PDB entry 2HPP | X-ray diffraction, 3.30 A resolution | chains L and H of the 3 polymer chains in the assembly

Chain L:
Protein: Alpha-thrombin light chain
Organism: Homo sapiens
Notes: EC 3.4.21.5
Reference sequence: P00734 (THRB_HUMAN); residues 1-14 here correspond to UniProt positions 336-349 (UniProt number = residue number + 335)
Sequence (36 residues; each row starts with the number of its first residue; a row labelled like 14A-14N holds insertion residues (14A, then the next letters in order)):
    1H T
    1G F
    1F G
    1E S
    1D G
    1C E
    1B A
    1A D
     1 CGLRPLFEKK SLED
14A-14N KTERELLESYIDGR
Not modelled in the structure: 1H, 1G, 1F, 1E, 14M-14N
Curated features (UniProtKB/Swiss-Prot):
  - site: Arg14N (Cleavage)

Chain H:
Protein: Alpha-thrombin heavy chain
Organism: Homo sapiens
Notes: EC 3.4.21.5
Reference sequence: P00734 (THRB_HUMAN); the construct lacks a stretch of the UniProt sequence and is renumbered around it, so the offset changes along the chain: 16-36 = UniProt 364-384; 37-60 = UniProt 386-409; 61-77 = UniProt 419-435; 78-97 = UniProt 437-456; 7 more segments
Sequence (259 residues; row label = number of the first residue in the row; note: 2 numbers in that range are skipped by the numbering (no residue carries them; nothing is unmodelled there); a row labelled like 60A-60I holds insertion residues (60A, then the next letters in order)):
    16 IVEGSDAEIG MSPWQVMLFR K
   36A S
    37 PQELLCGASL ISDRWVLTAA HCLL
60A-60I YPPWDKNFT
    61 ENDLLVRIGK HSRTRYE
   77A R
    78 NIEKISMLEK IYIHPRYNWR
   97A E
    98 NLDRDIALMK LKKPVAFSDY IHPVCLPDRE TA
129A-129C ASL
   130 LQAGYKGRVT GWGNLKETW
148A-148F TANVGK
   150 GQPSVLQVVN LPIVERPVCK DSTRIRITDN MFCAG
  184A Y
   185 KP
186A-186D DEGK
   187 RGDACEGDSG GPFVMKSP
204A-204B FN
   205 NRWYQMGIVS WGE
   219 GCD
  221A R
   222 DGKYGFYTHV FRLKKWIQKV IDQFGE
Not modelled in the structure: 148A-148F, 246-247
Disulfide bonds: Cys42-Cys58, Cys168-Cys182, Cys191-Cys220
Small-molecule neighbours: d-Phe-Pro-Arg chloromethylketone (PPACK) (0G7; D-phenylalanyl-N-[(3S)-6-carbamimidamido-1-chloro-2-oxohexan-3-yl]-L-prolinamide): His57, Tyr60A, Trp60D, Glu97A, Asn98, Leu99, Ile174, Asp189, Ala190, Cys191, Glu192, Gly193, Asp194, Ser195, Val213, Ser214, Trp215, Gly216, Gly219, Cys220, Gly226
Curated features (UniProtKB/Swiss-Prot):
  - region: Ala183 to Val200 (High affinity receptor-binding region which is also known as the TP508 peptide)
  - active site (Charge relay system): His57, Asp102, Ser195
  - glycosylation: Asn60G (N-linked (GlcNAc...) (complex) asparagine)

Chain L / chain H interface:
Pairs across the interface (56):
  Cys1(L) - Pro120(H)
  Cys1(L) - Val121(H)
  Cys1(L) - Cys122(H)  disulfide
  Cys1(L) - Arg206(H)  hydrogen bond (backbone-side chain)
  Asp1A(L) - His119(H)  hydrogen bond (backbone-side chain)
  Ala1B(L) - Arg206(H)  hydrogen bond (backbone-side chain)
  Glu1C(L) - Ile47(H)
  Glu1C(L) - Cys122(H)
  Glu1C(L) - Leu123(H)  hydrogen bond (side chain-backbone)
  Gly1D(L) - Asp49(H)
  Gly1D(L) - Phe114(H)
  Gly2(L) - Pro120(H)  hydrogen bond (backbone-backbone)
  Gly2(L) - Cys122(H)  hydrogen bond (backbone-side chain)
  Gly2(L) - Asn205(H)
  Gly2(L) - Arg206(H)
  Gly2(L) - Trp207(H)  hydrogen bond (backbone-backbone)
  Leu3(L) - His119(H)
  Leu3(L) - Asn205(H)
  Leu3(L) - Arg206(H)
  Arg4(L) - Gly25(H)
  Arg4(L) - Met26(H)  hydrogen bond (side chain-backbone)
  Arg4(L) - Pro28(H)
  Arg4(L) - Trp29(H)
  Arg4(L) - Trp207(H)
  Pro5(L) - Asp116(H)
  Leu6(L) - Ile24(H)
  Leu6(L) - Asp116(H)
  Leu6(L) - Tyr117(H)  hydrophobic
  Phe7(L) - Glu23(H)
  Phe7(L) - Ile24(H)
  Phe7(L) - Gly25(H)
  Phe7(L) - Met26(H)  hydrophobic
  Glu8(L) - Lys202(H)  salt bridge
  Glu8(L) - Asn205(H)
  Glu8(L) - Trp207(H)  hydrogen bond
  Asp14(L) - Glu23(H)
  Asp14(L) - Met26(H)
  Asp14(L) - Arg137(H)  salt bridge
  Asp14(L) - Trp207(H)
  Lys14A(L) - Glu23(H)  hydrogen bond (backbone-side chain)
  Thr14B(L) - Arg137(H)  hydrogen bond
  Thr14B(L) - Asn159(H)
  Glu14C(L) - Arg137(H)
  Glu14C(L) - Lys202(H)  salt bridge
  Glu14E(L) - Lys135(H)  salt bridge
  Glu14E(L) - Asn159(H)  hydrogen bond
  Glu14E(L) - Tyr184A(H)
  Leu14F(L) - Lys135(H)
  Leu14F(L) - Asn159(H)
  Leu14F(L) - Trp207(H)  hydrophobic
  Leu14G(L) - Lys202(H)
  Ser14I(L) - Tyr134(H)
  Ser14I(L) - Lys135(H)  hydrogen bond (side chain-backbone)
  Tyr14J(L) - Tyr134(H)  hydrophobic
  Tyr14J(L) - Lys202(H)  hydrogen bond (side chain-backbone)
  Tyr14J(L) - Pro204(H)  hydrophobic
Interface residues without a listed pair, chain L (22 interface residues in all): Lys9
Interface residues without a listed pair, chain H (32 interface residues in all): Ser48, Ser115, Leu129C, Gly133, Gly136, Met201
Inter-chain disulfides: Cys1(L)-Cys122(H)

In short:
The interface between chain L and chain H involves 22 residues on one side and 32 on the other; the contacts
include 1 disulfide bond, 14 hydrogen bonds and 4 salt bridges. Among the polar pairs are Glu8(L)-Lys202(H),
Glu14E(L)-Lys135(H) and Asp14(L)-Arg137(H).
Here chain L is Alpha-thrombin light chain and chain H is Alpha-thrombin heavy chain, both from Homo sapiens.
Entry 2HPP (Structures of the noncovalent complexes of human and bovine prothrombin fragment 2 with human
ppack-thrombin) was determined by X-ray diffraction together with 2HPQ from the same study.
